PDB entry 8Z08 | X-ray diffraction, 2.01 A resolution | chains C and D of the 3 polymer chains in the assembly

# Chain C
Name: MHC class I antigen
Source organism: Homo sapiens
UniProt: A0A143Y4R2 (A0A143Y4R2_HUMAN); residues 1-274 here correspond to UniProt positions 25-298 (UniProt number = residue number + 24)
Sequence (274 residues; numbered 1 to 274; the number before each row is that of its first residue):
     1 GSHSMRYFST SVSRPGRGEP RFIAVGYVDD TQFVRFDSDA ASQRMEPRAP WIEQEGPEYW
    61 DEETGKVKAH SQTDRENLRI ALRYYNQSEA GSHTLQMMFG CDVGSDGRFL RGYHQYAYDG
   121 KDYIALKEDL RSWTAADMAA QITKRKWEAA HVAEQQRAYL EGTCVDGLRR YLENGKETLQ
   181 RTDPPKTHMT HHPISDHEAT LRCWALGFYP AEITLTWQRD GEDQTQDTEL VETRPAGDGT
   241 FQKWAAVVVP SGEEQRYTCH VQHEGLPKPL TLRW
Disulfide bonds: Cys101-Cys164, Cys203-Cys259

# Chain D
Name: Beta-2-microglobulin
Source organism: Homo sapiens
UniProt: P61769 (B2MG_HUMAN); residues 1-99 here correspond to UniProt positions 21-119 (UniProt number = residue number + 20)
Sequence (100 residues; row label = number of the first residue in the row; numbering starts at 0):
     0 MIQRTPKIQV YSRHPAENGK SNFLNCYVSG FHPSDIEVDL LKNGERIEKV EHSDLSFSKD
    60 WSFYLLYYTE FTPTEKDEYA CRVNHVTLSQ PKIVKWDRDM
Disulfide bonds: Cys25-Cys80
Differences from the reference sequence: initiating methionine (0)
Curated features (UniProtKB/Swiss-Prot):
  - modified residue: Gln2 (Pyrrolidone carboxylic acid)
  - glycosylation: Ile1 (N-linked (Glc) (glycation) isoleucine), Lys19 (N-linked (Glc) (glycation) lysine), Lys41 (N-linked (Glc) (glycation) lysine), Lys48 (N-linked (Glc) (glycation) lysine), Lys58 (N-linked (Glc) (glycation) lysine), Lys91 (N-linked (Glc) (glycation) lysine), Lys94 (N-linked (Glc) (glycation) lysine)

# Interface between chain C and chain D
Pairs across the interface (53; chain C residue first):
  Phe8(C) - Ser55(D)
  Phe8(C) - Phe56(D)  hydrophobic
  Ser9(C) - Phe56(D)
  Thr10(C) - Phe56(D)
  Thr10(C) - Phe62(D)
  Val12(C) - Ser33(D)
  Val25(C) - Asp53(D)
  Val25(C) - Leu54(D)
  Val25(C) - Ser55(D)
  Tyr27(C) - Ser55(D)
  Tyr27(C) - Tyr63(D)  hydrogen bond
  Gln32(C) - Asp53(D)  hydrogen bond
  Arg35(C) - Asp53(D)  salt bridge
  Arg48(C) - Asp53(D)  salt bridge
  Ser92(C) - Met0(D)
  His93(C) - Met0(D)
  Gln96(C) - Phe56(D)
  Gln96(C) - Trp60(D)  hydrogen bond (side chain-backbone)
  Gln96(C) - Phe62(D)
  Met97(C) - Phe56(D)
  Gln115(C) - Trp60(D)
  Tyr116(C) - Trp60(D)
  Ala117(C) - Trp60(D)  hydrophobic
  Asp119(C) - Met0(D)
  Asp119(C) - Ile1(D)
  Asp119(C) - His31(D)
  Gly120(C) - Arg3(D)  hydrogen bond (backbone-side chain)
  Gly120(C) - His31(D)
  Asp122(C) - Trp60(D)  hydrogen bond
  Thr190(C) - Asp98(D)  hydrogen bond
  His192(C) - Asp98(D)  salt bridge
  Arg202(C) - Asp98(D)  salt bridge
  Trp204(C) - Asp98(D)  hydrogen bond
  Trp204(C) - Met99(D)
  Val231(C) - Gln8(D)
  Glu232(C) - Lys6(D)
  Glu232(C) - Gln8(D)  hydrogen bond (backbone-side chain)
  Thr233(C) - Tyr26(D)
  Arg234(C) - Gln8(D)  hydrogen bond
  Arg234(C) - Tyr10(D)
  Arg234(C) - Tyr26(D)
  Arg234(C) - Met99(D)  hydrogen bond (side chain-backbone)
  Pro235(C) - Tyr10(D)  hydrogen bond (backbone-side chain)
  Pro235(C) - Asn24(D)
  Pro235(C) - Tyr26(D)
  Ala236(C) - Arg12(D)  hydrogen bond (backbone-side chain)
  Ala236(C) - Asn24(D)  hydrogen bond (backbone-side chain)
  Gly237(C) - Arg12(D)
  Asp238(C) - Arg12(D)
  Gln242(C) - Tyr10(D)
  Gln242(C) - Ser11(D)
  Gln242(C) - Arg12(D)  hydrogen bond (side chain-backbone)
  Trp244(C) - Met99(D)  hydrogen bond (side chain-backbone)
Interface residues without a listed pair, chain C (37 interface residues in all): Ile23, Thr94, Met98, Leu206
Interface residues without a listed pair, chain D (24 interface residues in all): His13, Pro14, Leu65

# Summary
Chain C and chain D form an interface of 37 and 24 residues respectively; the contacts include 15 hydrogen
bonds and 4 salt bridges. Polar pairs include Arg35(C)-Asp53(D), Arg48(C)-Asp53(D) and His192(C)-Asp98(D).
Chain C is MHC class I antigen and chain D is Beta-2-microglobulin, both from Homo sapiens; the structure, The
structure of HLA-A*2402 complex with peptide from SARS-CoV-2 S448-456 NYNYQYRLF(BA.2.12.1), was determined by
X-ray diffraction together with 8YZR, 8YZW, 8YZZ, 8Z05, 8Z06 and 8Z07 from the same study.
